Entry 3MVD (X-ray diffraction, 2.90 A resolution); this record covers chains G and I of the 12 polymer chains in the assembly.

[Chain G]
Protein: Histone H2A
Organism: Xenopus laevis
UniProtKB: Q6AZJ8 (Q6AZJ8_XENLA); residues 1-129 here correspond to UniProt positions 2-130 (UniProt number = residue number + 1)
Sequence (129 residues; row label = number of the first residue in the row):
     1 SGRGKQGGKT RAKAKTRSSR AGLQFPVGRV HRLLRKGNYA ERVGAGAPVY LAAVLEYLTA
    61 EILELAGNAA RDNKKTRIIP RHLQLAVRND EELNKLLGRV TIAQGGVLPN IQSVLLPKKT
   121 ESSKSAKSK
Not modelled in the structure: 1-11, 119-129

[Chain I]
Molecule: 147-nt DNA strand
Notes: fragment: 147 BP Widom 601 DNA FRAGMENT (+ strand)
Sequence (147 nucleotides; each row starts with the number of its first residue):
     1 ATCGAGAATC CCGGTGCCGA GGCCGCTCAA TTGGTCGTAG ACAGCTCTAG CACCGCTTAA
    61 ACGCACGTAC GCGCTGTCCC CCGCGTTTTA ACCGCCAAGG GGATTACTCC CTAGTCTCCA
   121 GGCACGTGTC AGATATATAC ATCCGAT
Not modelled in the structure: 1

[Interface between chain G and chain I]
Pairs across the interface - 13 pairs, chain G then chain I:
  Ala12(G) - DG33(I)  phosphate contact
  Ala14(G) - DT31(I)  phosphate contact
  Ala14(G) - DT32(I)  phosphate contact
  Lys15(G) - DT31(I)  phosphate contact
  Lys15(G) - DT32(I)  hydrogen bond to the phosphate
  Thr16(G) - DT31(I)  phosphate contact
  Arg17(G) - DT31(I)  salt bridge to the phosphate
  Arg20(G) - DT32(I)  salt bridge to the phosphate
  Gly28(G) - DT31(I)  phosphate contact
  Arg29(G) - DA30(I)  phosphate contact
  Arg32(G) - DA30(I)  salt bridge to the phosphate
  Arg42(G) - DA39(I)  sugar contact
  Arg77(G) - DA20(I)  sugar contact
Interface residues without a listed pair, chain G (13 interface residues in all): Lys13, Glu41
Interface residues without a listed pair, chain I (8 interface residues in all): DG21, DA29

[In short]
The interface between chain G and chain I involves 13 residues on one side and 8 on the other; the contacts
include 1 hydrogen bond and 3 salt bridges. Polar contacts include Lys15(G)-DT32(I), Arg17(G)-DT31(I) and
Arg20(G)-DT32(I).
Here chain G is Histone H2A (Xenopus laevis) and chain I is a 147-nt DNA strand. Entry 3MVD (Crystal structure
of the chromatin factor RCC1 in complex with the nucleosome core particle) was determined by X-ray
diffraction.
